6AWB - chains A and L of the 27 polymer chains in the assembly; structure by electron microscopy, 6.70 A resolution (low resolution: residue-level contacts below are approximate; hydrogen-bond / salt-bridge calls are withheld).

[Chain A]
Molecule: 16S rRNA
Organism: Escherichia coli
Sequence (1539 nucleotides; numbered 2 to 1540; the number before each row is that of its first residue):
     2 AAUUGAAGAG UUUGAUCAUG GCUCAGAUUG AACGCUGGCG GCAGGCCUAA CACAUGCAAG
    62 UCGAACGGUA ACAGGAAGAA GCUUGCUUCU UUGCUGACGA GUGGCGGACG GGUGAGUAAU
   122 GUCUGGGAAA CUGCCUGAUG GAGGGGGAUA ACUACUGGAA ACGGUAGCUA AUACCGCAUA
   182 ACGUCGCAAG ACCAAAGAGG GGGACCUUCG GGCCUCUUGC CAUCGGAUGU GCCCAGAUGG
   242 GAUUAGCUAG UAGGUGGGGU AACGGCUCAC CUAGGCGACG AUCCCUAGCU GGUCUGAGAG
   302 GAUGACCAGC CACACUGGAA CUGAGACACG GUCCAGACUC CUACGGGAGG CAGCAGUGGG
   362 GAAUAUUGCA CAAUGGGCGC AAGCCUGAUG CAGCCAUGCC GCGUGUAUGA AGAAGGCCUU
   422 CGGGUUGUAA AGUACUUUCA GCGGGGAGGA AGGGAGUAAA GUUAAUACCU UUGCUCAUUG
   482 ACGUUACCCG CAGAAGAAGC ACCGGCUAAC UCCGUGCCAG CAGCCGCGGU AAUACGGAGG
   542 GUGCAAGCGU UAAUCGGAAU UACUGGGCGU AAAGCGCACG CAGGCGGUUU GUUAAGUCAG
   602 AUGUGAAAUC CCCGGGCUCA ACCUGGGAAC UGCAUCUGAU ACUGGCAAGC UUGAGUCUCG
   662 UAGAGGGGGG UAGAAUUCCA GGUGUAGCGG UGAAAUGCGU AGAGAUCUGG AGGAAUACCG
   722 GUGGCGAAGG CGGCCCCCUG GACGAAGACU GACGCUCAGG UGCGAAAGCG UGGGGAGCAA
   782 ACAGGAUUAG AUACCCUGGU AGUCCACGCC GUAAACGAUG UCGACUUGGA GGUUGUGCCC
   842 UUGAGGCGUG GCUUCCGGAG CUAACGCGUU AAGUCGACCG CCUGGGGAGU ACGGCCGCAA
   902 GGUUAAAACU CAAAUGAAUU GACGGGGGCC CGCACAAGCG GUGGAGCAUG UGGUUUAAUU
   962 CGAUGCAACG CGAAGAACCU UACCUGGUCU UGACAUCCAC GGAAGUUUUC AGAGAUGAGA
  1022 AUGUGCCUUC GGGAACCGUG AGACAGGUGC UGCAUGGCUG UCGUCAGCUC GUGUUGUGAA
  1082 AUGUUGGGUU AAGUCCCGCA ACGAGCGCAA CCCUUAUCCU UUGUUGCCAG CGGUCCGGCC
  1142 GGGAACUCAA AGGAGACUGC CAGUGAUAAA CUGGAGGAAG GUGGGGAUGA CGUCAAGUCA
  1202 UCAUGGCCCU UACGACCAGG GCUACACACG UGCUACAAUG GCGCAUACAA AGAGAAGCGA
  1262 CCUCGCGAGA GCAAGCGGAC CUCAUAAAGU GCGUCGUAGU CCGGAUUGGA GUCUGCAACU
  1322 CGACUCCAUG AAGUCGGAAU CGCUAGUAAU CGUGGAUCAG AAUGCCACGG UGAAUACGUU
  1382 CCCGGGCCUU GUACACACCG CCCGUCACAC CAUGGGAGUG GGUUGCAAAA GAAGUAGGUA
  1442 GCUUAACCUU CGGGAGGGCG CUUACCACUU UGUGAUUCAU GACUGGGGUG AAGUCGUAAC
  1502 AAGGUAACCG UAGGGGAACC UGCGGUUGGA UCACCUCCU
Disordered / not traced: 1400-1495

[Chain L]
Name: 30S ribosomal protein S9
Organism: Escherichia coli
UniProt: B7MBZ1 (RS9_ECO45); residues 3-129 here correspond to UniProt positions 4-130 (UniProt number = residue number + 1)
Amino-acid sequence (127 residues; row label = number of the first residue in the row):
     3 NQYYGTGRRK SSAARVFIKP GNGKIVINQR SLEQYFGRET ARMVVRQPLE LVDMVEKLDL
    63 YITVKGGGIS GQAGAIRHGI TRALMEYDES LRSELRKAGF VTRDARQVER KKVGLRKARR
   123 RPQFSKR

[Chain A / chain L interface]
Residue-residue contacts - 100 pairs, chain A then chain L:
  G941(A) with Arg122(L)
  G942(A) with Gln125(L)
  U943(A) with Gln125(L)
  G966(A) with Arg129(L)
  C967(A) with Phe126(L); Lys128(L)
  A968(A) with Phe126(L)
  C970(A) with Arg129(L)
  A1117(A) with Arg10(L); Arg105(L)
  U1118(A) with Arg10(L); Arg84(L); Arg105(L)
  C1119(A) with Thr8(L); Arg10(L)
  C1128(A) with Arg17(L)
  C1129(A) with Arg17(L)
  A1130(A) with Gln4(L); Lys21(L); Tyr63(L)
  A1146(A) with Gln4(L)
  C1147(A) with Tyr6(L)
  U1148(A) with Tyr6(L); Arg10(L); Ala15(L); Arg17(L)
  C1149(A) with Arg10(L)
  G1177(A) with Ser95(L)
  G1178(A) with Glu91(L); Arg98(L)
  A1179(A) with Val103(L); Arg105(L)
  A1180(A) with Arg98(L); Thr104(L)
  G1184(A) with Ala107(L)
  G1186(A) with Glu111(L); Arg112(L); Lys114(L)
  G1187(A) with Arg112(L); Lys114(L)
  U1232(A) with Pro124(L); Gln125(L)
  G1233(A) with Arg118(L); Pro124(L); Gln125(L)
  A1248(A) with Arg32(L); Tyr37(L)
  C1249(A) with Asn30(L); Tyr37(L); Gly69(L); Gln74(L)
  A1250(A) with Lys67(L); Gly68(L)
  A1251(A) with Lys67(L)
  A1289(A) with Ile71(L)
  G1290(A) with Glu41(L)
  U1291(A) with Arg40(L); Glu41(L)
  G1292(A) with Arg40(L)
  C1342(A) with Gln125(L); Phe126(L)
  G1343(A) with Arg121(L); Arg122(L); Arg123(L)
  C1344(A) with Arg121(L)
  U1345(A) with Arg121(L)
  A1346(A) with Arg108(L); Arg121(L)
  G1347(A) with Lys12(L); Arg108(L); Gln109(L)
  U1348(A) with Gln109(L); Val110(L); Glu111(L); Lys119(L); Arg121(L)
  A1349(A) with Lys119(L); Arg122(L)
  A1350(A) with Lys119(L); Arg122(L)
  C1367(A) with Lys113(L); Leu117(L)
  A1368(A) with Arg112(L); Lys113(L); Val115(L)
  C1369(A) with Lys113(L)
  G1370(A) with Ser13(L); Val110(L)
  G1371(A) with Lys12(L); Gly68(L); Gly69(L); Gly70(L); Ile71(L)
  U1372(A) with Thr42(L); Ile71(L); Ser72(L); Gly73(L)
  G1373(A) with Lys12(L); Thr42(L); Ser72(L)
Other interface residues (no listed pair), chain A (55 interface residues in all): U1116, G1139, G1231, C1234, U1351
Other interface residues (no listed pair), chain L (60 interface residues in all): Arg11, Ser14, Ala16, Phe19, Gln31, Ala43, Val66, Gly116, Ser127

[Overview]
Chain A and chain L form an interface of 55 and 60 residues respectively.
Here chain A is 16S rRNA and chain L is 30S ribosomal protein S9, both from Escherichia coli. Entry 6AWB
(Structure of 30S ribosomal subunit and RNA polymerase complex in non-rotated state) was determined by
electron microscopy, deposited together with 6AWC and 6AWD.
